4K76 - chains A and E; structure by X-ray diffraction, 1.75 A resolution.

# Chain A
Protein: Golgi-associated PDZ and coiled-coil motif-containing protein
Organism: Homo sapiens
Notes: fragment: PDZ domain
UniProt: Q9HD26 (GOPC_HUMAN); residues 284-370 here = UniProt positions 284-370
Amino-acid sequence (87 residues; each row starts with the number of its first residue):
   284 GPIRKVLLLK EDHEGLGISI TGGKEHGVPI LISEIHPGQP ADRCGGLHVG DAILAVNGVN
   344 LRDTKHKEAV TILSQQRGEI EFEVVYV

# Chain E
Protein: iCAL36-TRL peptide
Amino-acid sequence (10 residues; row label = number of the first residue in the row):
     1 ANSRWPTTRL
Not modelled in the structure: 1-2

# Chain A / chain E interface
Contacting residue pairs (25):
  Gly298(A) - Leu10(E)
  Leu299(A) - Leu10(E)  hydrogen bond (backbone-backbone)
  Gly300(A) - Leu10(E)  hydrogen bond (backbone-backbone)
  Ile301(A) - Arg9(E)
  Ile301(A) - Leu10(E)  hydrogen bond (backbone-backbone)
  Ser302(A) - Thr8(E)
  Ser302(A) - Arg9(E)
  Ile303(A) - Pro6(E)
  Ile303(A) - Thr7(E)
  Ile303(A) - Thr8(E)  hydrogen bond (backbone-backbone)
  Ile303(A) - Leu10(E)  hydrophobic
  Thr304(A) - Trp5(E)  hydrogen bond (side chain-backbone)
  Thr304(A) - Pro6(E)  hydrogen bond (side chain-backbone)
  Thr304(A) - Thr7(E)
  His309(A) - Trp5(E)
  His309(A) - Pro6(E)
  Val311(A) - Trp5(E)  hydrophobic
  Leu314(A) - Trp5(E)  hydrophobic
  His319(A) - Arg9(E)  hydrogen bond
  Gln322(A) - Arg9(E)
  His349(A) - Pro6(E)
  His349(A) - Thr8(E)  hydrogen bond
  Val353(A) - Thr8(E)
  Val353(A) - Leu10(E)  hydrophobic
  Leu356(A) - Leu10(E)  hydrophobic
Other interface residues (no listed pair), chain A (18 interface residues in all): Gly305, Ser316, Ser357
From the paper, about this interface:
  - specific contacts: Leu299(A)-Leu10(E) (hydrogen bond), Gly300(A)-Leu10(E) (hydrogen bond), His349(A)-Thr8(E) (hydrogen bond)

# Overview
18 residues of chain A face 6 of chain E across their interface; the contacts include 8 hydrogen bonds. Polar
contacts include Leu299(A)-Leu10(E), Thr304(A)-Trp5(E) and Thr304(A)-Pro6(E). The paper describes hydrogen
bonds between Leu299(A) and Leu10(E), Gly300(A) and Leu10(E) and His349(A) and Thr8(E).
Chain A is Golgi-associated PDZ and coiled-coil motif-containing protein (Homo sapiens) and chain E is
iCAL36-TRL peptide; the structure, CFTR Associated Ligand (CAL) PDZ domain bound to peptide iCAL36-TRL
(ANSRWPTTRL), was determined by X-ray diffraction (same publication as 4JOE, 4JOF, 4JOG, 4JOH, 4JOJ, 4JOK and
5 further entries).
